9ETX - chains A and B; structure by X-ray diffraction, 2.34 A resolution.

== Chain A (and B) ==
Molecule: Kelch-like ECH-associated protein 1
From: Homo sapiens
Notes: chain B of this document is another copy of the same molecule, construct and numbering; everything in this record applies to it too
Reference sequence: Q14145 (KEAP1_HUMAN); residue numbers follow UniProt; this construct covers 48-213
Amino-acid sequence (189 residues; row label = number of the first residue in the row):
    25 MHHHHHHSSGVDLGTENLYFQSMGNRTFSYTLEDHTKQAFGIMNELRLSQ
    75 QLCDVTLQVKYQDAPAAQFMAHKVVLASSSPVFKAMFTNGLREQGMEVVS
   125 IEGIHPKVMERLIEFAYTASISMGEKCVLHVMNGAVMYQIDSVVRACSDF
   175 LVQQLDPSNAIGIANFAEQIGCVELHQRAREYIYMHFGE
Not modelled in the structure: 25-49, 114-116 (chain B: 25, 35-47, 213)
Covalent attachments: compound A1H67 linked to C151
Construct notes: initiating methionine (25); expression tag (26-47)
Small-molecule neighbours: A1H67 ((3R)-4-[4-(2-chlorophenyl)sulfonyl-1,3-thiazol-5-yl]-1,3-dimethyl-piperazin-2-one): Y85, H129, K131, V132, R135, K150, H154

== How chain A and chain B interact ==
Residue-residue contacts - 103 pairs, chain A then chain B:
  R50(A) with G148(B); E149(B), hydrogen bond (backbone-backbone)
  T51(A) with M147(B)
  F52(A) with I145(B); S146(B); M147(B), hydrogen bond (backbone-backbone); A170(B); F174(B), hydrophobic
  S53(A) with I145(B); S146(B)
  Y54(A) with S144(B); I145(B), hydrogen bond (backbone-backbone); S166(B); A170(B), hydrophobic
  T55(A) with A143(B); S144(B), hydrogen bond
  L56(A) with A143(B), hydrogen bond (backbone-backbone); S166(B)
  H59(A) with S103(B), hydrogen bond; F139(B); A140(B), hydrogen bond (side chain-backbone); A143(B)
  T60(A) with T60(B), hydrogen bond; K61(B); F64(B)
  K61(A) with T60(B)
  A63(A) with F64(B), hydrophobic; S102(B)
  F64(A) with T60(B); A63(B), hydrophobic; F64(B), hydrophobic
  I66(A) with A101(B); S102(B)
  M67(A) with V98(B); S102(B)
  E69(A) with K108(B), salt bridge
  L70(A) with A101(B), hydrophobic
  Q74(A) with R116(B), hydrogen bond (backbone-side chain)
  Q75(A) with T112(B); R116(B)
  L76(A) with F111(B)
  H96(A) with V98(B)
  V98(A) with H96(B); V98(B), hydrophobic
  S102(A) with A63(B); I66(B); M67(B)
  S103(A) with H59(B), hydrogen bond
  M110(A) with H29(B); H31(B)
  F111(A) with L76(B)
  T112(A) with L70(B); Q75(B)
  Q118(A) with M120(B)
  M120(A) with H26(B); H27(B)
  E121(A) with H27(B); H29(B), salt bridge
  V122(A) with H27(B), hydrogen bond (backbone-backbone); H28(B); H29(B), hydrogen bond (backbone-backbone)
  V123(A) with H29(B); H31(B)
  S124(A) with H29(B), hydrogen bond (backbone-backbone); H30(B); H31(B), hydrogen bond (backbone-backbone)
  I125(A) with H31(B)
  E126(A) with H31(B), hydrogen bond (backbone-backbone); S32(B); S33(B), hydrogen bond (backbone-backbone)
  G127(A) with S33(B)
  I128(A) with S33(B)
  F139(A) with H59(B)
  A140(A) with H59(B), hydrogen bond (backbone-side chain)
  A143(A) with Y54(B); T55(B); L56(B), hydrogen bond (backbone-backbone); H59(B)
  S144(A) with Y54(B); T55(B), hydrogen bond
  I145(A) with S53(B); Y54(B), hydrogen bond (backbone-backbone)
  S146(A) with T51(B); F52(B); S53(B)
  M147(A) with T51(B); F52(B), hydrogen bond (backbone-backbone)
  G148(A) with R50(B)
  E149(A) with G48(B); N49(B), hydrogen bond (side chain-backbone); R50(B), hydrogen bond (backbone-backbone)
  V152(A) with F52(B), hydrophobic
  N157(A) with S33(B)
  M161(A) with H31(B); S32(B)
  Y162(A) with H31(B), hydrogen bond
  S166(A) with Y54(B); L56(B)
  A170(A) with F52(B); Y54(B), hydrophobic
  C171(A) with F52(B)
  F174(A) with F52(B), hydrophobic
  Q178(A) with R50(B)
Also at the interface, not in a pair above, chain A (60 interface residues in all): K97, V99, A101, K108, K150, V167
Also at the interface, not in a pair above, chain B (56 interface residues in all): E57, E69, K97, V99, G119, V152, C171

== Overview ==
The interface between chain A and chain B involves 60 residues on one side and 56 on the other; the contacts
include 24 hydrogen bonds and 2 salt bridges. Polar contacts include E69(A)-K108(B), E121(A)-H29(B) and
T55(A)-S144(B). Compound A1H67 is covalently linked to C151(A).
Both chains are Kelch-like ECH-associated protein 1 (Homo sapiens). Entry 9ETX (KEAP1 BTB in complex with
compound 23) was determined by X-ray diffraction (same publication as 9ETW and 9ETY).
